Entry 8W9E (electron microscopy, 3.60 A resolution); this record covers chains e and i of the 17 polymer chains in the assembly.

# Chain e
Molecule: Histone H3.1
Organism: Homo sapiens
Reference sequence: P68431 (H31_HUMAN); residues 0-135 here correspond to UniProt positions 1-136 (UniProt number = residue number + 1)
Sequence (136 residues; numbered 0 to 135; the number before each row is that of its first residue; numbering starts at 0):
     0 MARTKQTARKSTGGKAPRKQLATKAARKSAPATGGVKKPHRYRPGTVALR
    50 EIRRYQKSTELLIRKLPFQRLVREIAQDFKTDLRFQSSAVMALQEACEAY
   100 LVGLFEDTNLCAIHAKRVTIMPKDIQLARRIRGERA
Not modelled in the structure: 0-36, 135

# Chain i
Molecule: 5-DNA
Organism: Homo sapiens
Sequence (147 nucleotides; row label = number of the first residue in the row; numbers below 1 keep their minus sign (DA-73 is residue -73)):
   -73 ATCAATATCCACCTGCAGATACTACCAAAAGTGTATTTGGAAACTGCTCC
   -23 ATCAAAAGGCATGTTCAGCTGGAATCCAGCTGAACATGCCTTTTGATGGA
    27 GCAGTTTCCAAATACACTTTTGGTAGTATCTGCAGGTGGATATTGAT

# Chain e / chain i interface
Pairs across the interface (23; chain e residue first):
  Arg40(e) - DG8(i)  base contact
  Arg40(e) - DA9(i)  hydrogen bond to the base
  Arg40(e) - DA10(i)  sugar contact
  Tyr41(e) - DT-68(i)  hydrogen bond to the sugar
  Tyr41(e) - DA-67(i)  sugar contact
  Tyr41(e) - DA9(i)  sugar contact
  Tyr41(e) - DA10(i)  hydrogen bond to the phosphate
  Pro43(e) - DG8(i)  phosphate contact
  Pro43(e) - DA9(i)  phosphate contact
  Gly44(e) - DG8(i)  phosphate contact
  Gly44(e) - DA9(i)  hydrogen bond to the phosphate
  Thr45(e) - DA9(i)  hydrogen bond to the phosphate
  Val46(e) - DA9(i)  hydrogen bond to the phosphate
  Val46(e) - DA10(i)  phosphate contact
  Ala47(e) - DA9(i)  phosphate contact
  Arg49(e) - DA-67(i)  sugar contact
  Arg49(e) - DT-66(i)  phosphate contact
  Lys56(e) - DC-65(i)  salt bridge to the phosphate
  Arg63(e) - DT18(i)  salt bridge to the phosphate
  Lys64(e) - DT18(i)  hydrogen bond to the phosphate
  Leu65(e) - DT18(i)  hydrogen bond to the phosphate
  Arg69(e) - DT17(i)  salt bridge to the phosphate
  Arg83(e) - DG27(i)  sugar contact
Other interface residues (no listed pair), chain e (17 interface residues in all): His39, Arg42, Pro66
Other interface residues (no listed pair), chain i (11 interface residues in all): DA-69

# In short
17 residues of chain e face 11 of chain i across their interface, with 8 hydrogen bonds and 3 salt bridges.
Polar pairs include Arg40(e)-DA9(i), Tyr41(e)-DT-68(i) and Tyr41(e)-DA10(i).
Chain e is Histone H3.1 and chain i is 5-DNA, both from Homo sapiens; the structure, Cryo-EM structure of the
Rpd3S-nucleosome complex from budding yeast in State 2, was determined by electron microscopy together with
8W9C, 8W9D and 8W9F from the same study.
